8OP3 - chain A; structure by electron microscopy, 3.41 A resolution.

Chain A:
Molecule: Cation-transporting ATPase-like protein
Organism: Thermochaetoides thermophila
UniProtKB: G0S4Z4 (G0S4Z4_CHATD); numbering as in UniProt (aligned over 1-1328)
Chain sequence (1328 residues; each row starts with the number of its first residue):
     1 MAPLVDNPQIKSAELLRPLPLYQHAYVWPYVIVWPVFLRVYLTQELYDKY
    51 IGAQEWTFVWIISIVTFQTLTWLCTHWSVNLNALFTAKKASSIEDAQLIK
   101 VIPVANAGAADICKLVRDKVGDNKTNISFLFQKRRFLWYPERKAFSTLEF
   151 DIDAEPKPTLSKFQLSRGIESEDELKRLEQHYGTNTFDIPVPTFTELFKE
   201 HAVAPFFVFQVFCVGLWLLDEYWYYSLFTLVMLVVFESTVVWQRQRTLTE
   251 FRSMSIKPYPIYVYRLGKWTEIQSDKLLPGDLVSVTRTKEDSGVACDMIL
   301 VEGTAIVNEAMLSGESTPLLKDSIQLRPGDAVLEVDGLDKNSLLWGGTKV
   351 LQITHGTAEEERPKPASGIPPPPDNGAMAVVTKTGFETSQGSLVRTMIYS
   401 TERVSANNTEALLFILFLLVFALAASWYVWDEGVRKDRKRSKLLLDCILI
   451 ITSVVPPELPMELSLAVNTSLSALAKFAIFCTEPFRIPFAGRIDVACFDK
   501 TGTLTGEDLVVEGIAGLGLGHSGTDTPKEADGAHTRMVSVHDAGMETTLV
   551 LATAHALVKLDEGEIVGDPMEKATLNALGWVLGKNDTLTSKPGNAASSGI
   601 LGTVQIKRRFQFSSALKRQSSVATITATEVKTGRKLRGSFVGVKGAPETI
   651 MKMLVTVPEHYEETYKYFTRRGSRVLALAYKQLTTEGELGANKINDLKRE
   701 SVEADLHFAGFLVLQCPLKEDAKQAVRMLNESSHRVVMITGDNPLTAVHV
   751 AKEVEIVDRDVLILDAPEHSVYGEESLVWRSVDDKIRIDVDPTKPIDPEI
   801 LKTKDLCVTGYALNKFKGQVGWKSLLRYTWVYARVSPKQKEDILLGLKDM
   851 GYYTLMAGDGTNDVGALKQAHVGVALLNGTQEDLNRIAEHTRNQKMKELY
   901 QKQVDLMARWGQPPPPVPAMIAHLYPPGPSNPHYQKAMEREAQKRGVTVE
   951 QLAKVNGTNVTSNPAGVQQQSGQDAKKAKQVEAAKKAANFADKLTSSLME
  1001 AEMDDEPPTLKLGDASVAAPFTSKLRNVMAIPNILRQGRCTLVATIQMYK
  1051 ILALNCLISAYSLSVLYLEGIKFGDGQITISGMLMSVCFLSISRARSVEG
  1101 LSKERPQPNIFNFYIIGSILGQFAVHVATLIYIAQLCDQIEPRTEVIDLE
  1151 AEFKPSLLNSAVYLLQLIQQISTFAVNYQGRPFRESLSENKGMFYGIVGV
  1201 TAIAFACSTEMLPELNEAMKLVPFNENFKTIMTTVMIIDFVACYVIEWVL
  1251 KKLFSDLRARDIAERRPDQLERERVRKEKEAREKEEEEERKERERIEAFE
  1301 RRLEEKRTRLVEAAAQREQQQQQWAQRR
Not modelled in the structure: 1-2, 120-124, 357-364, 522-525, 591-596, 768-775, 888-1004, 1144-1151, 1286-1328
What the authors report for this chain:
  - conformationally variable residues (loop rearrangement): Asp1005 to Gly1013

Overview:
From the paper: conformational variability at Asp1005.
Chain A is Cation-transporting ATPase-like protein (Thermochaetoides thermophila); the structure, Cryo-EM
structure of P5A-ATPase CtSpf1 (E1 state), was determined by electron microscopy together with 8OP4, 8OP5,
8OP6, 8OP7 and 8OP8 from the same study.
